1NBI - chains A and B of the 4 polymer chains in the assembly; structure by X-ray diffraction, 3.00 A resolution.

[Chain A (and B)]
Molecule: Glycine N-methyltransferase
Organism: Rattus norvegicus
Notes: EC 2.1.1.20; chain B of this document is another copy of the same molecule, construct and numbering; everything in this record applies to it too
Reference sequence: P13255 (GNMT_RAT); residues 1-292 here = UniProt positions 1-292
Amino-acid sequence (292 residues; each row starts with the number of its first residue):
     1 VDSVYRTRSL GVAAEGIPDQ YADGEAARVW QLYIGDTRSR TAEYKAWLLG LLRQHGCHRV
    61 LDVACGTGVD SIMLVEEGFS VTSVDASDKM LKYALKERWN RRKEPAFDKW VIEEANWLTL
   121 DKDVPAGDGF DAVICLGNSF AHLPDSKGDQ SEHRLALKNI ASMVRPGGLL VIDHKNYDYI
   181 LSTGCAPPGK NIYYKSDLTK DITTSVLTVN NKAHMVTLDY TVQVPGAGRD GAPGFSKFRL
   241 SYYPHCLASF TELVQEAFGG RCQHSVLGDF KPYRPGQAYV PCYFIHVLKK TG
Not modelled in the structure: 1-17
Differences from the reference sequence: engineered mutation Lys175 (Arg in P13255)
Small-molecule neighbours: S-adenosylmethionine (SAM): Tyr21, Trp30, Ile34, Arg40, Val63, Ala64, Gly66, Val69, Asp70, Asp85, Ala86, Ser87, Met90, Ala115, Asn116, Trp117, Leu118, Leu136, Gly137, Ser139, His142, Leu143, Tyr194

[Interface between chain A and chain B]
Residue-residue contacts (18):
  Asp88(A) - Lys89(B)  salt bridge
  Asp88(A) - Lys92(B)  salt bridge
  Lys89(A) - Asp88(B)  salt bridge
  Lys92(A) - Asp88(B)  salt bridge
  Lys92(A) - Glu114(B)  salt bridge
  Lys96(A) - Glu113(B)
  Lys96(A) - Glu114(B)  salt bridge
  Arg98(A) - Trp99(B)
  Trp99(A) - Arg98(B)
  Trp99(A) - Trp99(B)  hydrophobic
  Trp99(A) - Arg102(B)
  Trp99(A) - Phe107(B)
  Trp99(A) - Asp108(B)
  Arg102(A) - Asp108(B)  salt bridge
  Lys103(A) - Asp108(B)  salt bridge
  Asp108(A) - Trp99(B)
  Asp108(A) - Arg102(B)  salt bridge
  Glu114(A) - Lys92(B)  salt bridge
Also at the interface, not in a pair above, chain A (11 interface residues in all): Phe107
Also at the interface, not in a pair above, chain B (13 interface residues in all): Lys96, Lys103, Trp110

[In short]
The interface between chain A and chain B involves 11 residues on one side and 13 on the other; the contacts
include 10 salt bridges. Polar pairs include Asp88(A)-Lys89(B), Asp88(A)-Lys92(B) and Lys92(A)-Glu114(B).
Bound to chain A: S-adenosylmethionine.
Both chains are Glycine N-methyltransferase (Rattus norvegicus). Entry 1NBI (Structure of R175K mutated
glycine N-methyltransferase complexed with S-adenosylmethionine, R175K:SAM) was determined by X-ray
diffraction, deposited together with 1NBH.
